PDB entry 7TIC | electron microscopy, 3.90 A resolution | chains A and G of the 8 polymer chains in the assembly

== Chain A ==
Name: Replication factor C subunit 1
Source organism: Saccharomyces cerevisiae
UniProtKB: P38630 (RFC1_YEAST); residues 1-861 here = UniProt positions 1-861
Chain sequence (861 residues; each row starts with the number of its first residue):
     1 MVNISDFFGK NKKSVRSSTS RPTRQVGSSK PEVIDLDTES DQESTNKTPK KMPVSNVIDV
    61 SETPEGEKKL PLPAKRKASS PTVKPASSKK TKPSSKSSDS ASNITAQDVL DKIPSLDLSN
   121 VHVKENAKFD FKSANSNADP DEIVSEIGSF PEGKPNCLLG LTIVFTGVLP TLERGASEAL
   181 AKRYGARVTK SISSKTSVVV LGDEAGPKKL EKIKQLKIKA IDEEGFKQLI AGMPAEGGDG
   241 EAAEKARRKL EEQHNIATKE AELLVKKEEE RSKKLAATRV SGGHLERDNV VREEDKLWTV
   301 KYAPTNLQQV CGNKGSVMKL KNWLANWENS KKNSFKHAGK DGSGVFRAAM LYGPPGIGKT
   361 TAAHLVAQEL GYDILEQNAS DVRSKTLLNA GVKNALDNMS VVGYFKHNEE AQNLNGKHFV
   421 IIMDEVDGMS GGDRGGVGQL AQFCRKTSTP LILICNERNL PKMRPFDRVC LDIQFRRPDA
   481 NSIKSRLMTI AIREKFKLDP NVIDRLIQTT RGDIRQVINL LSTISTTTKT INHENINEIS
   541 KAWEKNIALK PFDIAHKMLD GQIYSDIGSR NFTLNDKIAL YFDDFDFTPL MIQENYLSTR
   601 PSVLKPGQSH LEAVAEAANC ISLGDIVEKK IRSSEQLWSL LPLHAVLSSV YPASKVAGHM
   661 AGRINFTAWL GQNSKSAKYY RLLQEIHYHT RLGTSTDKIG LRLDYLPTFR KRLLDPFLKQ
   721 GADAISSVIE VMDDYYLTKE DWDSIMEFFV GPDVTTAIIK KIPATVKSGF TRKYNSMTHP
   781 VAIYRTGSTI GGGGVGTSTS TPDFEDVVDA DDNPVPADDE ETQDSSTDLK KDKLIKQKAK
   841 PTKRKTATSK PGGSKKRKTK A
Disordered / not traced: 1-291, 525-539, 784-861
Metal / ion sites: Mg2+: Thr360 (together with ATP-gamma-S)
Small-molecule neighbours: ATP-gamma-S (AGS; phosphothiophosphoric acid-adenylate ester): Thr299, Ala303, Pro304, Gln309, Val310, Cys311, Pro355, Gly356, Ile357, Gly358, Lys359, Thr360, Thr361, Asn456, Arg486, Ile514, Arg515, Ile518
Swiss-Prot annotation at these positions:
  - motif (Nuclear localization signal): Lys830 to Leu834, Lys855 to Lys860
  - binding site (ATP): Thr299, Cys311, Gly353 to Thr361, Asn456
  - modified residue: Thr38 (Phosphothreonine), Ser40 (Phosphoserine), Thr63 (Phosphothreonine)
  - mutagenesis: Asp427 (D427H: In cs mutant CDC44-2; causes cell cycle arrest), Gly436 (G436R: In cs mutant CDC44-3/4; causes cell cycle arrest), Gly512 (G512A: In cs mutant CDC44-9; no effect), Asp513 (D513N: In cs mutants CDC44-1/5/8 and CDC44-9; causes cell cycle arrest)
Reported in the primary citation:
  - mutagenesis - W638G: decreased catalytic activity on PCNA and DNA
  - mutagenesis - F582A: unchanged catalytic activity on DNA
  - mutagenesis - F582A: unchanged binding to DNA
  - mutagenesis - F582A, W638G: unchanged growth

== Chain G ==
Name: Proliferating cell nuclear antigen
Source organism: Saccharomyces cerevisiae
UniProtKB: P15873 (PCNA_YEAST); numbering as in UniProt (aligned over 1-258)
Chain sequence (264 residues; row label = number of the first residue in the row; numbers below 1 keep their minus sign (Gly-5 is residue -5)):
    -5 GPHMASMLEA KFEEASLFKR IIDGFKDCVQ LVNFQCKEDG IIAQAVDDSR VLLVSLEIGV
    55 EAFQEYRCDH PVTLGMDLTS LSKILRCGNN TDTLTLIADN TPDSIILLFE DTKKDRIAEY
   115 SLKLMDIDAD FLKIEELQYD STLSLPSSEF SKIVRDLSQL SDSINIMITK ETIKFVADGD
   175 IGSGSVIIKP FVDMEHPETS IKLEMDQPVD LTFGAKYLLD IIKGSSLSDR VGIRLSSEAP
   235 ALFQFDLKSG FLQFFLAPKF NDEE
Disordered / not traced: -5 to 0, 256-258
Sequence notes: expression tag (-5 to 0)
Swiss-Prot annotation at these positions:
  - DNA-binding region: Arg61 to Arg80
  - cross-link (Glycyl lysine isopeptide (Lys-Gly)): Lys127 (interchain with G-Cter in SUMO), Lys164 (interchain with G-Cter in SUMO)

== Chain A / chain G interface ==
Residue-residue contacts (35; chain A residue first):
  Asp373(A) with Arg44(G), salt bridge
  Ile374(A) with Arg44(G)
  Leu375(A) with Asp42(G); Ser43(G)
  Ala390(A) with Lys210(G)
  Asn394(A) with Asp156(G); Lys210(G); Tyr211(G); Lys253(G), hydrogen bond (backbone-side chain)
  Ala395(A) with Ser43(G); Val45(G), hydrophobic; Tyr211(G)
  Asp397(A) with Lys253(G), salt bridge; Phe254(G)
  Asn398(A) with Val45(G); Tyr211(G); Lys253(G), hydrogen bond
  Met399(A) with Ala251(G); Pro252(G); Phe254(G), hydrophobic
  Ser400(A) with Arg44(G)
  Val401(A) with Arg44(G); Val45(G); Ala251(G), hydrophobic
  Val402(A) with Arg44(G); Leu126(G), hydrophobic
  Tyr404(A) with Leu131(G); Glu232(G); Ala233(G); Pro234(G)
  Phe405(A) with Leu126(G), hydrophobic; Ile128(G), hydrophobic; Phe249(G), hydrophobic
  His418(A) with Phe254(G)
  Phe419(A) with Arg44(G)
Other interface residues (no listed pair), chain A (18 interface residues in all): Gln377, Gly391
Other interface residues (no listed pair), chain G (22 interface residues in all): Leu46, Leu47, Lys127, Leu250

== Overview ==
18 residues of chain A and 22 residues of chain G are in contact, with 2 hydrogen bonds and 2 salt bridges.
Polar pairs include Asp373(A)-Arg44(G), Asp397(A)-Lys253(G) and Asn394(A)-Lys253(G). Bound to chain A:
ATP-gamma-S. From the paper: W638G of chain A reduces catalytic activity on PCNA and DNA; F582A and W638G of
chain A leave growth unchanged.
Here chain A is Replication factor C subunit 1 and chain G is Proliferating cell nuclear antigen, both from
Saccharomyces cerevisiae. Entry 7TIC (Structure of the yeast clamp loader (Replication Factor C RFC) bound to
the sliding clamp (Proliferating ...) was determined by electron microscopy together with 7THJ, 7THV, 7TI8,
7TIB, 7TID and 7TKU from the same study.
